PDB entry 8R41 | X-ray diffraction, 2.25 A resolution | chain A

[Chain A]
Protein: Chitinase-3-like protein 1
Source organism: Homo sapiens
UniProtKB: P36222 (CH3L1_HUMAN); numbering as in UniProt (aligned over 1-383)
Amino-acid sequence (383 residues; row label = number of the first residue in the row):
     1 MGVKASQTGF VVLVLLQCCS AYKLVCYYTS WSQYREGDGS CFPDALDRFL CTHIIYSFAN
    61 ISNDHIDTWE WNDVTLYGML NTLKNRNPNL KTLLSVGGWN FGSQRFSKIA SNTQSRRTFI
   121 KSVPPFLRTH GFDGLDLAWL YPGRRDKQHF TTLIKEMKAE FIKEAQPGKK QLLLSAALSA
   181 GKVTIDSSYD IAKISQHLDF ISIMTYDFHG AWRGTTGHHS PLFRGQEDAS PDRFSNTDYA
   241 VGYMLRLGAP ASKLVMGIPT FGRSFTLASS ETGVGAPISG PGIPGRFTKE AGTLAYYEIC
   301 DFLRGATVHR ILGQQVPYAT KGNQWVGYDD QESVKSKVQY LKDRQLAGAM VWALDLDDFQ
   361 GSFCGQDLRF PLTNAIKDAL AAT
Disordered / not traced: 1-21, 364-367
Disulfide bonds: Cys26-Cys51
Glycans and other covalent adducts: N-acetylglucosamine (NAG) linked to Asn60
Residues lining bound ligands: XUF (N-[2-(4-bromophenyl)ethyl]-N-(2-methoxyethyl)-1-(1,3-thiazol-2-yl)piperidin-4-amine): Tyr27, Phe58, Trp99, Ala138, Leu140, Ala177, Met204, Tyr206, Asp207, Phe261, Arg263, Thr288, Glu290, Thr293, Leu294, Ala295, Met350, Trp352, Leu356
UniProt features mapped onto this chain:
  - region: Gln324 to Val338 (Important for AKT1 activation and IL8 production)
  - binding site (chitin): Glu70, Trp71, Gly97 to Asn100, Tyr141, Met204 to Asp207, Arg263, Trp352
  - glycosylation: Asn60 (N-linked (GlcNAc...) asparagine)

[In short]
Bound to chain A: compound XUF. N-acetylglucosamine is covalently linked to Asn60. Curated annotation
(UniProt) lists 13 chitin-binding residues.
Chain A is Chitinase-3-like protein 1 (Homo sapiens); the structure, Structure of CHI3L1 in complex with
inhibitor 1, was determined by X-ray diffraction together with 8R42 and 8R4X from the same study.
